Entry 7KMT (electron microscopy, 3.70 A resolution); this record covers chains H and I of the 9 polymer chains in the assembly.

Chain H:
Name: Trafficking protein particle complex subunit 23
Source organism: Saccharomyces cerevisiae
UniProt: Q03784 (TRS23_YEAST); residues 1-218 here = UniProt positions 1-218
Sequence (219 residues; numbered 1 to 220; 1 number in that range is skipped by the numbering (no residue carries it; nothing is unmodelled there); the number before each row is that of its first residue):
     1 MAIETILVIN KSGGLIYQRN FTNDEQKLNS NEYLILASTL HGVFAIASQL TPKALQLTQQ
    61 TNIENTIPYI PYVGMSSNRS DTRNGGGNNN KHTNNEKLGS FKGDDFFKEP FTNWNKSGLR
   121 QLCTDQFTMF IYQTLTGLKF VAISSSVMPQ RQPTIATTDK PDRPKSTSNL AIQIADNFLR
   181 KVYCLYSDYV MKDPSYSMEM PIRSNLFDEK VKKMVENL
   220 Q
Not modelled in the structure: 1, 57-64, 77-96, 148-168

Chain I:
Name: Trafficking protein particle complex subunit BET3
Source organism: Saccharomyces cerevisiae
UniProt: P36149 (BET3_YEAST); residues 1-193 here = UniProt positions 1-193
Sequence (193 residues; each row starts with the number of its first residue):
     1 MVSTTQSRSL KAMGEEIWKN KTEKINTELF TLTYGSIVAQ LCQDYERDFN KVNDHLYSMG
    61 YNIGCRLIED FLARTALPRC ENLVKTSEVL SKCAFKIFLN ITPNITNWSH NKDTFSLILD
   121 ENPLADFVEL PMDAMKSLWY SNILCGVLKG SLEMVQLDCD VWFVSDILRG DSQTEIKVKL
   181 NRILKDEIPI GED
Not modelled in the structure: 1-8, 191-193
Covalent attachments: palmitic acid (PLM) linked to C80
Curated features (UniProtKB/Swiss-Prot):
  - lipidation: C80 (S-palmitoyl cysteine)
  - mutagenesis: C80 (C80S: Loss of palmitoylation)

Chain H / chain I interface:
Contacting residue pairs - 42 pairs, chain H then chain I:
  S48(H) - I190(I)  hydrogen bond (side chain-backbone)
  G99(H) - E23(I)
  S100(H) - T22(I)
  S100(H) - E23(I)  hydrogen bond (backbone-backbone)
  S100(H) - R74(I)  hydrogen bond
  F101(H) - R74(I)
  K102(H) - N20(I)
  K102(H) - K21(I)
  K102(H) - T22(I)
  K102(H) - E23(I)
  K102(H) - K24(I)
  F106(H) - K21(I)
  F107(H) - K21(I)
  W114(H) - A76(I)  hydrophobic
  W114(H) - L77(I)  hydrogen bond (side chain-backbone)
  W114(H) - I190(I)
  N115(H) - I190(I)
  K116(H) - I190(I)
  S117(H) - I190(I)  hydrogen bond (side chain-backbone)
  G118(H) - I190(I)
  Q133(H) - I188(I)
  Q133(H) - P189(I)
  Q133(H) - I190(I)
  T134(H) - I188(I)
  L135(H) - L72(I)  hydrophobic
  L135(H) - R79(I)
  L135(H) - I188(I)
  T136(H) - E69(I)  hydrogen bond
  T136(H) - L72(I)
  G137(H) - I188(I)
  R180(H) - A73(I)
  R180(H) - R74(I)
  R180(H) - T75(I)
  R180(H) - A76(I)
  Y183(H) - E69(I)
  Y183(H) - A73(I)  hydrophobic
  S187(H) - D70(I)
  M191(H) - R66(I)  hydrogen bond (backbone-side chain)
  M191(H) - E69(I)
  D193(H) - R66(I)  hydrogen bond (backbone-side chain)
  Y196(H) - R66(I)  hydrogen bond (backbone-side chain)
  M198(H) - R66(I)
Other interface residues (no listed pair), chain H (33 interface residues in all): G103, K108, E109, F111, T112, C184, Y186, K192, P194
Other interface residues (no listed pair), chain I (24 interface residues in all): M13, C65, I68, P78, M154, Q156

In short:
Chain H and chain I form an interface of 33 and 24 residues respectively; the contacts include 9 hydrogen
bonds. Polar contacts include S48(H)-I190(I), S100(H)-R74(I) and W114(H)-L77(I). Palmitic acid is covalently
linked to C80(I). Curated annotation (UniProt) lists one mutagenesis site on chain I.
Here chain H is Trafficking protein particle complex subunit 23 and chain I is Trafficking protein particle
complex subunit BET3, both from Saccharomyces cerevisiae. Entry 7KMT (Structure of the yeast
TRAPPIII-Ypt1(Rab1) complex) was determined by electron microscopy.
